8UO8 - chain A; structure by electron microscopy, 3.20 A resolution.

== Chain A ==
Name: Synaptic vesicle glycoprotein 2B
Organism: Homo sapiens
UniProt: Q7L1I2 (SV2B_HUMAN); residues 1-683 here = UniProt positions 1-683
Sequence (683 residues; each row starts with the number of its first residue):
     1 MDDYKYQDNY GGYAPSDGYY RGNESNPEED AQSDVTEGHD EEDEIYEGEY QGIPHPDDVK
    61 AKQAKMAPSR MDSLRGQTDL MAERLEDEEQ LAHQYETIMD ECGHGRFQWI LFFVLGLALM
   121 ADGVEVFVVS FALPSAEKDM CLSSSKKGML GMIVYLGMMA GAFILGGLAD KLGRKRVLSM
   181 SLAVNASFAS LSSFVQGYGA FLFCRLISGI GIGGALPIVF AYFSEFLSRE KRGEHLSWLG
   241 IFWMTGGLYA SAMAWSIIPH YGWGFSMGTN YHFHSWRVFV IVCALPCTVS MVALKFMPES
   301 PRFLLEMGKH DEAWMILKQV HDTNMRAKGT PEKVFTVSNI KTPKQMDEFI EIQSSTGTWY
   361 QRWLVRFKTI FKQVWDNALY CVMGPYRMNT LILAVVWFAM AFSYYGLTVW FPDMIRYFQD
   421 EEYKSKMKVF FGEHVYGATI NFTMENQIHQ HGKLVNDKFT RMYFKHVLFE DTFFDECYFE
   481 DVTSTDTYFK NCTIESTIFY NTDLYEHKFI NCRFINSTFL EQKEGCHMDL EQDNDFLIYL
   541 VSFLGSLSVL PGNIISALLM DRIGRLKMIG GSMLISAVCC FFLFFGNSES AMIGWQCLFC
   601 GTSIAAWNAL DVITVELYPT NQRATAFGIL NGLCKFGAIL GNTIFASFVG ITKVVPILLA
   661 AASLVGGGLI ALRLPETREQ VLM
Unresolved in the structure: 1-86, 344-366
Disulfides: Cys492-Cys512
Covalent attachments: N-acetylglucosamine (NAG) linked to Asn441, Asn491, Asn516
Ligand contacts:
  - 43Y ([(2R)-3-[oxidanyl-[2-(trimethyl-$l4-azanyl)ethoxy]phosphoryl]oxy-2-propanoyloxy-propyl] propanoate): Met253, Ser256, Ile257, Tyr271, Phe273, His274, Ser275, Val278, Val282
  - 9Z9 ((3beta,14beta,17beta,25R)-3-[4-methoxy-3-(methoxymethyl)butoxy]spirost-5-en), molecule 1: Met120, Thr245, Tyr249, Ala252, Met253, Trp255, Ser256, Pro259
  - 9Z9, molecule 2: Lys231, Glu234, Ile554, Leu558
  - PS1 (1,2-didecanoyl-sn-glycero-3-[phospho-L-serine]): His104, Gly105, Arg106, Trp109, Ile110, Phe113, Lys328
  - X3U ((4R)-4-(2-chloro-2,2-difluoroethyl)-1-{[(4R)-2-(methoxymethyl)-6-(trifluoromethyl)imidazo[2,1-b][1,3,4]thiadiazol-5-yl]methyl}pyrrolidin-2-one): Leu216, Phe220, Leu239, Gly240, Trp243, Trp397, Tyr404, Tyr405, Val549, Cys600, Ser603, Ile604, Trp607, Asn608, Asp611, Asn631, Cys634, Lys635
Swiss-Prot annotation at these positions:
  - modified residue: Ser33 (Phosphoserine), Thr36 (Phosphothreonine), Tyr423 (Phosphotyrosine)
  - glycosylation (N-linked (GlcNAc...) asparagine): Asn441, Asn491, Asn516

== In short ==
Chain A binds compound X3U, compound PS1, compound 9Z9 and compound 43Y. Covalently linked
N-acetylglucosamine: at Asn441, Asn491 and Asn516.
Chain A is Synaptic vesicle glycoprotein 2B (Homo sapiens); the structure, Structure of synaptic vesicle
protein 2B with padsevonil, was determined by electron microscopy, deposited together with 8UO9 and 8UOA.
